PDB entry 3ZRZ | X-ray diffraction, 1.70 A resolution | chains A and C

Chain A:
Name: Fibronectin
Organism: Homo sapiens
Notes: fragment: second and third f1 modules, residues 93-182
Reference sequence: P02751 (FINC_HUMAN); residues 62-151 here correspond to UniProt positions 93-182 (UniProt number = residue number + 31)
Sequence (90 residues; each row starts with the number of its first residue):
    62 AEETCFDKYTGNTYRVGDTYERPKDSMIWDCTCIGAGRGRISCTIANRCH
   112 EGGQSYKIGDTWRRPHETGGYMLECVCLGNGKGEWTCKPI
Unresolved in the structure: 62
Cystine bridges: Cys66-Cys94, Cys92-Cys104, Cys110-Cys138, Cys136-Cys148
Curated features (UniProtKB/Swiss-Prot):
  - region: Cys92 to His111 (Required for binding to LILRB4)

Chain C:
Name: Fibronectin-binding protein
Reference sequence: Q01924 (Q01924_STRPY); residues 560-577 here = UniProt positions 560-577
Sequence (20 residues; numbered 559 to 578; the number before each row is that of its first residue):
   559 XTGMSGFSETVTIVEDTRPX
Construct notes: acetylation (559); amidation (578)
Modified positions: ACE (acetyl group) at position 559; NH2 (amino group) at position 578
Reported in the primary citation:
  - contacts within the chain: Glu573-Asp574 (water-mediated contact)
  - mutagenesis - M562A (0.53 kcal/mol), G564A, I571A, E573A, D574A, T575A: decreased binding to Fibronectin (chain A)

Chain A / chain C interface:
Pairs across the interface (58; chain A residue first):
  Phe67(A) - Thr575(C)
  Arg83(A) - Glu573(C)  salt bridge
  Met88(A) - Glu567(C)
  Trp90(A) - Val569(C)  hydrophobic
  Trp90(A) - Ile571(C)  hydrophobic
  Gly98(A) - Arg576(C)
  Arg99(A) - Asp574(C)
  Arg99(A) - Thr575(C)  hydrogen bond (backbone-backbone)
  Arg99(A) - Arg576(C)  hydrogen bond (backbone-backbone)
  Arg99(A) - NH2_578(C)
  Gly100(A) - Glu573(C)
  Gly100(A) - Thr575(C)  hydrogen bond (backbone-side chain)
  Gly100(A) - Arg576(C)
  Arg101(A) - Val572(C)
  Arg101(A) - Glu573(C)
  Arg101(A) - Asp574(C)  salt bridge
  Ile102(A) - Ile571(C)
  Ile102(A) - Val572(C)
  Ile102(A) - Glu573(C)  hydrogen bond (backbone-backbone)
  Ile102(A) - Thr575(C)
  Ser103(A) - Thr570(C)
  Ser103(A) - Ile571(C)
  Cys104(A) - Thr570(C)
  Cys104(A) - Ile571(C)  hydrogen bond (backbone-backbone)
  Thr105(A) - Val569(C)  hydrogen bond (side chain-backbone)
  Thr105(A) - Thr570(C)  hydrogen bond
  Ile106(A) - Glu567(C)
  Ile106(A) - Val569(C)  hydrogen bond (backbone-backbone)
  Ala107(A) - Thr568(C)
  Ala107(A) - Val569(C)
  Cys110(A) - Ser566(C)
  His111(A) - Ser566(C)  hydrogen bond (backbone-side chain)
  Glu112(A) - Ser566(C)  hydrogen bond
  Arg125(A) - Met562(C)
  His127(A) - ACE_559(C)  hydrogen bond (side chain-backbone)
  His127(A) - Thr560(C)  hydrogen bond (side chain-backbone)
  His127(A) - Gly561(C)
  Tyr132(A) - Thr560(C)  hydrogen bond (side chain-backbone)
  Leu134(A) - Thr560(C)
  Leu134(A) - Met562(C)  hydrophobic
  Gly142(A) - Thr568(C)
  Lys143(A) - Phe565(C)
  Lys143(A) - Ser566(C)
  Lys143(A) - Thr568(C)  hydrogen bond (backbone-side chain)
  Gly144(A) - Phe565(C)
  Gly144(A) - Ser566(C)  hydrogen bond (backbone-backbone)
  Gly144(A) - Thr568(C)
  Glu145(A) - Gly564(C)
  Glu145(A) - Phe565(C)
  Trp146(A) - Ser563(C)
  Trp146(A) - Gly564(C)  hydrogen bond (backbone-backbone)
  Trp146(A) - Phe565(C)
  Trp146(A) - Ser566(C)
  Thr147(A) - Met562(C)
  Thr147(A) - Ser563(C)
  Cys148(A) - Gly561(C)
  Cys148(A) - Met562(C)  hydrogen bond (backbone-backbone)
  Pro150(A) - Thr560(C)
Other interface residues (no listed pair), chain A (31 interface residues in all): Glu64, Arg109
Other interface residues (no listed pair), chain C (20 interface residues in all): Pro577
From the paper, about this interface:
  - residue pairs: Phe67(A)-Thr575(C) (water-mediated contact), Arg83(A)-Glu573(C), Trp90(A)-Ile571(C) (hydrophobic contact), Arg99(A)-Asp574(C) (hydrophobic contact), Gly100(A)-Thr575(C) (hydrogen bond), Arg101(A)-Asp574(C) (salt bridge), Thr105(A)-Thr570(C) (hydrogen bond), Arg125(A)-Met562(C) (hydrophobic contact), Leu134(A)-Met562(C) (hydrophobic contact), Lys143(A)-Phe565(C), Glu145(A)-Phe565(C), Gly564(C)-Trp146(A)
  - interface residues, chain C: Ser566(C), Glu567(C)

Overview:
31 residues of chain A and 20 residues of chain C are in contact, with 17 hydrogen bonds and 2 salt bridges.
Polar pairs include Arg83(A)-Glu573(C), Arg101(A)-Asp574(C) and Gly100(A)-Thr575(C). The paper describes a
water-mediated contact between Phe67(A) and Thr575(C); contacts between Arg83(A) and Glu573(C), Lys143(A) and
Phe565(C) and Glu145(A) and Phe565(C) among others; hydrophobic contacts between Trp90(A) and Ile571(C),
Arg99(A) and Asp574(C) and Arg125(A) and Met562(C) among others. The paper reports that M562A, G564A and I571A
of chain C, among others, reduce binding to Fibronectin (chain A); interface residues Ser566(C) and Glu567(C);
6 substitutions were tested in all.
Here chain A is Fibronectin (Homo sapiens) and chain C is Fibronectin-binding protein. Entry 3ZRZ (Crystal
structure of the second and third fibronectin F1 modules in complex with a fragment of ...) was determined by
X-ray diffraction.
